PDB entry 9AYV | electron microscopy, 4.40 A resolution (low resolution: residue-level contacts below are approximate; hydrogen-bond / salt-bridge calls are withheld) | chains B and D of the 10 polymer chains in the assembly

# Chain B (and D)
Name: Transmembrane protein gp41
From: Human immunodeficiency virus 1
Notes: chain D of this document is another copy of the same molecule, construct and numbering; everything in this record applies to it too
UniProtKB: Q2N0S6 (Q2N0S6_9HIV1); residues 510-664 here correspond to UniProt positions 507-661 (UniProt number = residue number - 3)
Sequence (155 residues; each row starts with the number of its first residue):
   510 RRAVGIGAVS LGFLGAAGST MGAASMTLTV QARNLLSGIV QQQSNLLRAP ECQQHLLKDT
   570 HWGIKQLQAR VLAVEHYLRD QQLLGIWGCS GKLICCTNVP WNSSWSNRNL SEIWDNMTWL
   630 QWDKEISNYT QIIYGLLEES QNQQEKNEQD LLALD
Unresolved in the structure: 510-520, 663-664
Cystine bridges: Cys598-Cys604
Covalent attachments: N-acetylglucosamine (NAG) linked to Asn611, Asn637
Sequence notes: conflict Arg510 (Lys507 in Q2N0S6), Ser519 (Phe516 in Q2N0S6), Pro559 (Ile556 in Q2N0S6), Cys561 (Ala558 in Q2N0S6), Asp568 (Leu565 in Q2N0S6), His570 (Val567 in Q2N0S6), His585 (Arg582 in Q2N0S6), Cys605 (Thr602 in Q2N0S6)

# Chain B / chain D interface
Pairs across the interface (36):
  His570(B) - Leu566(D)
  His570(B) - Lys567(D)
  Ile573(B) - Leu576(D)
  Lys574(B) - Leu566(D)
  Leu576(B) - Leu576(D)
  Gln577(B) - Leu576(D)
  Gln577(B) - Arg579(D)
  Val580(B) - Leu576(D)
  Val580(B) - Val580(D)
  Leu581(B) - Ser553(D)
  Leu581(B) - Arg557(D)
  Leu581(B) - Arg579(D)
  Glu584(B) - Val549(D)
  Glu584(B) - Arg579(D)
  Leu587(B) - Leu545(D)
  Leu587(B) - Val583(D)
  Leu587(B) - Tyr586(D)
  Leu587(B) - Leu587(D)
  Arg588(B) - Ser546(D)
  Gln591(B) - Ala541(D)
  Gln591(B) - Leu545(D)
  Gln591(B) - Ser546(D)
  Gln591(B) - Tyr586(D)
  Leu592(B) - Arg542(D)
  Gly594(B) - Gly600(D)
  Ile595(B) - Thr538(D)
  Glu647(B) - Thr538(D)
  Asn651(B) - Ser534(D)
  Asn651(B) - Met535(D)
  Asn651(B) - Thr538(D)
  Glu654(B) - Lys601(D)
  Glu654(B) - Ile603(D)
  Lys655(B) - Met535(D)
  Gln658(B) - Ile603(D)
  Gln658(B) - Cys605(D)
  Leu661(B) - Cys605(D)
Other interface residues (no listed pair), chain B (23 interface residues in all): Thr569, Val583, Ser599
Other interface residues (no listed pair), chain D (26 interface residues in all): Leu537, Gln563, Thr569, Leu602

# In short
Chain B and chain D form an interface of 23 and 26 residues respectively. N-acetylglucosamine is covalently
linked to Asn611(B) and Asn637(B).
Both chains are Transmembrane protein gp41 (Human immunodeficiency virus 1). Entry 9AYV (HIV CH505/BG505
SOSIP.v8.1 Env in Complex with V1/V3 Epitope and Anti-Immune Complex pAbs from Rabbit 2474) was determined by
electron microscopy, deposited together with 9ATZ, 9AXD, 9AXI, 9AXK, 9AY6 and 9AYS.
